8PSQ - chains C and S of the 5 polymer chains in the assembly; structure by electron microscopy, 2.65 A resolution.

[Chain C]
Name: RNA-dependent RNA polymerase
Source organism: Tilapia lake virus
UniProtKB: A0A7G3S745 (A0A7G3S745_9VIRU); residues 1-457 here = UniProt positions 1-457
Amino-acid sequence (478 residues; numbered 1 to 478; the number before each row is that of its first residue):
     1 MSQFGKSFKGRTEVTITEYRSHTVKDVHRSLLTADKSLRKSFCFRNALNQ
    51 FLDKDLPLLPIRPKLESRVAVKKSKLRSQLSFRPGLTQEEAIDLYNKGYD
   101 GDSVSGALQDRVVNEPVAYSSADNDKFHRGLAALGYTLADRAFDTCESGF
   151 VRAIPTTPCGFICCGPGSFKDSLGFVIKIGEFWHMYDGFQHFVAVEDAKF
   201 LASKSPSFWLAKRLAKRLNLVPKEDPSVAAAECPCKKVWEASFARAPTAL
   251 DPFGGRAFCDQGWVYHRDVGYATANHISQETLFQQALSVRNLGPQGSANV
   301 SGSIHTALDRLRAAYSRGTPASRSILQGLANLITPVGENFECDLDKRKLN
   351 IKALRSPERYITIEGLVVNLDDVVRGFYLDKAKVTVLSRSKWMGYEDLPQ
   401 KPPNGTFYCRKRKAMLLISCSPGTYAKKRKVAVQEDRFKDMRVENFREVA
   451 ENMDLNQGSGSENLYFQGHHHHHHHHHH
Disordered / not traced: 140-478
Differences from the reference sequence: conflict Lys391 (Arg in A0A7G3S745); expression tag (458-478)

[Chain S]
Molecule: 5' cRNA end - cRNA loop
Sequence (40 nucleotides; each row starts with the number of its first residue; numbers below 1 keep their minus sign (C-24 is residue -24)):
   -24 CCAAAUUUUACUCACAAGUCAGGACGUGAGAAAGAUUUGC
Disordered / not traced: -24 to 0

[Chain C / chain S interface]
Contacting residue pairs (10; chain C residue first):
  Val27(C) with U11(S), hydrogen bond to the base
  His28(C) with U11(S), base contact
  Arg29(C) with U11(S), hydrogen bond to the base; U12(S), base contact; U13(S), hydrogen bond to the sugar; G14(S), salt bridge to the phosphate
  Leu31(C) with U11(S), phosphate contact; U12(S), base contact
  Thr33(C) with U11(S), hydrogen bond to the phosphate
  Lys40(C) with G1(S), salt bridge to the phosphate
Also at the interface, not in a pair above, chain S (6 interface residues in all): A10

[Summary]
Chain C and chain S each contribute 6 residues to their interface; the contacts include 4 hydrogen bonds and 2
salt bridges. Polar pairs include Val27(C)-U11(S), Arg29(C)-U11(S) and Arg29(C)-U13(S).
Chain C is RNA-dependent RNA polymerase (Tilapia lake virus) and chain S is 5' cRNA end - cRNA loop; the
structure, Tilapia Lake Virus polymerase in cRNA pre-initiation state mode A (core only), was determined by
electron microscopy, deposited together with 8PSN, 8PSO, 8PSS, 8PSU, 8PSX, 8PSZ and 6 further entries.
